3RNZ - chains A and B of the 4 polymer chains in the assembly; structure by X-ray diffraction, 2.01 A resolution.

== Chain A (and B) ==
Molecule: Pyrrolidone-carboxylate peptidase
From: Bacillus amyloliquefaciens
Notes: EC 3.4.19.3; chain B of this document is another copy of the same molecule, construct and numbering; everything in this record applies to it too
UniProtKB: P46107 (PCP_BACAM); residues 1-215 here = UniProt positions 1-215
Sequence (223 residues; row label = number of the first residue in the row):
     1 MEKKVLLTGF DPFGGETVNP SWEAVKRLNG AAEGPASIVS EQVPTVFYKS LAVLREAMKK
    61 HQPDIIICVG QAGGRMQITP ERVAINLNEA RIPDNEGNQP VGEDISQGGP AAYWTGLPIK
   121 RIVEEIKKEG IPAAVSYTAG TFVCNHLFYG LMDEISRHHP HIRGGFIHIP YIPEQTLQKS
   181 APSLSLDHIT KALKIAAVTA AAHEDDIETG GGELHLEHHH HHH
Not modelled in the structure: 1, 209-223 (chain B: 210-223)
Sequence notes: engineered mutation M58 (Ile in P46107), A202 (Val in P46107); expression tag (216-223)
Curated features (UniProtKB/Swiss-Prot):
  - active site: E81, C144, H168

== Interface between chain A and chain B ==
Pairs across the interface - 29 pairs, chain A then chain B:
  M76(A) with S180(B); A181(B), hydrogen bond (side chain-backbone); P182(B)
  Q77(A) with S180(B)
  K127(A) with L177(B)
  G130(A) with P173(B); E174(B); L177(B)
  I131(A) with L177(B)
  P132(A) with P173(B); T176(B); L177(B)
  P173(A) with G130(B); P132(B); H188(B)
  E174(A) with G130(B), hydrogen bond (backbone-backbone)
  T176(A) with P132(B)
  L177(A) with K127(B); G130(B); I131(B); P132(B)
  S180(A) with Q77(B)
  A181(A) with M76(B), hydrophobic
  P182(A) with M76(B)
  S183(A) with S183(B); L184(B)
  S185(A) with H188(B)
  H188(A) with P173(B); S185(B)
Also at the interface, not in a pair above, chain A (17 interface residues in all): L184

== In short ==
Chain A and chain B each contribute 17 residues to their interface; the contacts include 2 hydrogen bonds.
Polar contacts include M76(A)-A181(B) and E174(A)-G130(B). From UniProt: 3 active-site residues on chain A.
Both chains are Pyrrolidone-carboxylate peptidase (Bacillus amyloliquefaciens). Entry 3RNZ (Crystal structure
of Bacillus Amyloliquefaciens Pyroglutamyl Peptidase I) was determined by X-ray diffraction, deposited
together with 3RO0 and 3RO1.
